6N58 - chains G and I of the 7 polymer chains in the assembly; structure by electron microscopy, 3.78 A resolution.

[Chain G]
Name: DNA-directed RNA polymerase subunit alpha
Organism: Escherichia coli
Notes: EC 2.7.7.6
Reference sequence: P0A7Z4 (RPOA_ECOLI); residues 1-329 here = UniProt positions 1-329
Amino-acid sequence (329 residues; each row starts with the number of its first residue):
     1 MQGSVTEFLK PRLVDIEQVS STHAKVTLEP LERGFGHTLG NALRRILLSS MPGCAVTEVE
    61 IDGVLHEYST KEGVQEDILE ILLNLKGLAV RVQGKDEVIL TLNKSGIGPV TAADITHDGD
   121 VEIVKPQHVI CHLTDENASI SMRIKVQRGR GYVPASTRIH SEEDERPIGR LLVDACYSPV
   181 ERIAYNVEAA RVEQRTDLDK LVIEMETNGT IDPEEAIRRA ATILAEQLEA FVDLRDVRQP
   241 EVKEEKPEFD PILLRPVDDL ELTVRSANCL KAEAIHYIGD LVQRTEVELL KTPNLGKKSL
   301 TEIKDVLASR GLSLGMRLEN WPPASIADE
Disordered / not traced: 1-7, 236-329
UniProt features mapped onto this chain:
  - region: E162 to E165 (Required for interaction with Crp at class II promoters)
  - modified residue: R265 (ADP-ribosylarginine), K297 (N6-acetyllysine), K298 (N6-acetyllysine)
  - mutagenesis: R45 (R45C: In rpoA112; temperature-sensitive, blocks RNA polymerase assembly), E162 to E165 (5-fold decrease in CRP-class II promoter-dependent transcription), E165 (E165K: 5-fold decrease in CRP-class II promoter-dependent transcription), R191 (R191C: In rpoA101; temperature-sensitive)

[Chain I]
Name: DNA-directed RNA polymerase subunit beta
Organism: Escherichia coli
Notes: EC 2.7.7.6
Reference sequence: P0A8V2 (RPOB_ECOLI); numbering as in UniProt (aligned over 1-1342)
Amino-acid sequence (1342 residues; row label = number of the first residue in the row):
     1 MVYSYTEKKR IRKDFGKRPQ VLDVPYLLSI QLDSFQKFIE QDPEGQYGLE AAFRSVFPIQ
    61 SYSGNSELQY VSYRLGEPVF DVQECQIRGV TYSAPLRVKL RLVIYEREAP EGTVKDIKEQ
   121 EVYMGEIPLM TDNGTFVING TERVIVSQLH RSPGVFFDSD KGKTHSSGKV LYNARIIPYR
   181 GSWLDFEFDP KDNLFVRIDR RRKLPATIIL RALNYTTEQI LDLFFEKVIF EIRDNKLQME
   241 LVPERLRGET ASFDIEANGK VYVEKGRRIT ARHIRQLEKD DVKLIEVPVE YIAGKVVAKD
   301 YIDESTGELI CAANMELSLD LLAKLSQSGH KRIETLFTND LDHGPYISET LRVDPTNDRL
   361 SALVEIYRMM RPGEPPTREA AESLFENLFF SEDRYDLSAV GRMKFNRSLL REEIEGSGIL
   421 SKDDIIDVMK KLIDIRNGKG EVDDIDHLGN RRIRSVGEMA ENQFRVGLVR VERAVKERLS
   481 LGDLDTLMPQ DMINAKPISA AVKEFFGSSQ LSQFMDQNNP LSEITHKRRI SALGPGGLTR
   541 ERAGFEVRDV HPTHYGRVCP IETPEGPNIG LINSLSVYAQ TNEYGFLETP YRKVTDGVVT
   601 DEIHYLSAIE EGNYVIAQAN SNLDEEGHFV EDLVTCRSKG ESSLFSRDQV DYMDVSTQQV
   661 VSVGASLIPF LEHDDANRAL MGANMQRQAV PTLRADKPLV GTGMERAVAV DSGVTAVAKR
   721 GGVVQYVDAS RIVIKVNEDE MYPGEAGIDI YNLTKYTRSN QNTCINQMPC VSLGEPVERG
   781 DVLADGPSTD LGELALGQNM RVAFMPWNGY NFEDSILVSE RVVQEDRFTT IHIQELACVS
   841 RDTKLGPEEI TADIPNVGEA ALSKLDESGI VYIGAEVTGG DILVGKVTPK GETQLTPEEK
   901 LLRAIFGEKA SDVKDSSLRV PNGVSGTVID VQVFTRDGVE KDKRALEIEE MQLKQAKKDL
   961 SEELQILEAG LFSRIRAVLV AGGVEAEKLD KLPRDRWLEL GLTDEEKQNQ LEQLAEQYDE
  1021 LKHEFEKKLE AKRRKITQGD DLAPGVLKIV KVYLAVKRRI QPGDKMAGRH GNKGVISKIN
  1081 PIEDMPYDEN GTPVDIVLNP LGVPSRMNIG QILETHLGMA AKGIGDKINA MLKQQQEVAK
  1141 LREFIQRAYD LGADVRQKVD LSTFSDEEVM RLAENLRKGM PIATPVFDGA KEAEIKELLK
  1201 LGDLPTSGQI RLYDGRTGEQ FERPVTVGYM YMLKLNHLVD DKMHARSTGS YSLVTQQPLG
  1261 GKAQFGGQRF GEMEVWALEA YGAAYTLQEM LTVKSDDVNG RTKMYKNIVD GNHQMEPGMP
  1321 ESFNVLLKEI RSLGINIELE DE
Disordered / not traced: 1
Ligand contacts: chapso (1N7): Q725, Y726, I748, E962, Q965, I966, A969, R994
UniProt features mapped onto this chain:
  - modified residue (N6-acetyllysine): K1022, K1200
  - mutagenesis: I561 (I561S: Resistant to antibiotics salinamide A and B), I569 (I569S: Resistant to antibiotics salinamide A and B), A665 (A665E: Resistant to antibiotics salinamide A and B), D675 (D675A/G: Resistant to antibiotics salinamide A and B), N677 (N677H/K: Resistant to antibiotics salinamide A and B), L680 (L680M: Resistant to antibiotics salinamide A and B), E813 (E813K: Disrupts the enzyme's active center)

[How chain G and chain I interact]
Pairs across the interface - 64 pairs, chain G then chain I:
  T22(G) - K1133(I)
  N41(G) - G1215(I)
  N41(G) - R1216(I)  hydrogen bond (side chain-backbone)
  N41(G) - T1217(I)  hydrogen bond (side chain-backbone)
  N41(G) - G1218(I)
  R44(G) - Y1087(I)
  R45(G) - E1083(I)  salt bridge
  R45(G) - D1084(I)  salt bridge
  R45(G) - G1215(I)  hydrogen bond (side chain-backbone)
  R45(G) - R1216(I)
  L48(G) - E1083(I)
  S49(G) - E1083(I)
  L65(G) - I873(I)
  H66(G) - I873(I)
  H66(G) - T927(I)
  H66(G) - I929(I)
  E67(G) - K1057(I)  salt bridge
  Y68(G) - Y756(I)
  Y68(G) - I831(I)  hydrophobic
  Y68(G) - I929(I)  hydrophobic
  Y68(G) - A1055(I)
  Y68(G) - K1057(I)
  T70(G) - A729(I)
  T70(G) - S730(I)  hydrogen bond
  T70(G) - K755(I)
  K71(G) - D728(I)
  E72(G) - K958(I)  salt bridge
  G73(G) - D728(I)  hydrogen bond (backbone-side chain)
  V74(G) - D728(I)
  V74(G) - A729(I)
  Q75(G) - A729(I)
  E76(G) - A729(I)
  D77(G) - K755(I)  salt bridge
  D77(G) - Y756(I)  hydrogen bond
  D77(G) - N766(I)
  D77(G) - M768(I)
  L79(G) - L693(I)  hydrophobic
  L79(G) - Y756(I)
  E80(G) - M768(I)
  L83(G) - L693(I)  hydrophobic
  L83(G) - R694(I)
  K86(G) - Q824(I)
  K86(G) - E825(I)
  K86(G) - D826(I)  salt bridge
  T134(G) - Y726(I)
  T134(G) - V727(I)
  T134(G) - L773(I)
  Y152(G) - E820(I)
  Y152(G) - V823(I)
  Y152(G) - Q824(I)
  A155(G) - R1059(I)
  S156(G) - R1059(I)
  I159(G) - E876(I)
  E162(G) - K864(I)  salt bridge
  E165(G) - E876(I)
  D174(G) - D826(I)
  D174(G) - R1059(I)  salt bridge
  E181(G) - R821(I)
  I183(G) - G1091(I)
  A184(G) - N1090(I)
  A184(G) - G1091(I)
  Y185(G) - Y1087(I)  hydrogen bond
  Y185(G) - G1218(I)
  E206(G) - K1133(I)  salt bridge
Interface residues without a listed pair, chain G (43 interface residues in all): D135, P154, I168, L172, C176, V180, R182, N186
Interface residues without a listed pair, chain I (45 interface residues in all): P769, S772, G874, I1082, E1089, T1092, P1093

[Summary]
43 residues of chain G and 45 residues of chain I are in contact, with 7 hydrogen bonds and 9 salt bridges.
Polar contacts include R45(G)-E1083(I), R45(G)-D1084(I) and E67(G)-K1057(I). Ligands of chain I: chapso.
Chain G is DNA-directed RNA polymerase subunit alpha and chain I is DNA-directed RNA polymerase subunit beta,
both from Escherichia coli; the structure, Cryo-EM structure of Escherichia coli RNAP polymerase bound with
TraR in conformation II, was determined by electron microscopy together with 6N57, 6OUL and 6P1K from the same
study.
